PDB entry 3CME | X-ray diffraction, 2.95 A resolution | chains Y and 0 of the 33 polymer chains in the assembly

# Chain Y
Molecule: 50S ribosomal protein L32e
From: Haloarcula marismortui
Reference sequence: P12736 (RL32_HALMA); residues 0-239 here correspond to UniProt positions 1-240 (UniProt number = residue number + 1)
Chain sequence (240 residues; each row starts with the number of its first residue; numbering starts at 0):
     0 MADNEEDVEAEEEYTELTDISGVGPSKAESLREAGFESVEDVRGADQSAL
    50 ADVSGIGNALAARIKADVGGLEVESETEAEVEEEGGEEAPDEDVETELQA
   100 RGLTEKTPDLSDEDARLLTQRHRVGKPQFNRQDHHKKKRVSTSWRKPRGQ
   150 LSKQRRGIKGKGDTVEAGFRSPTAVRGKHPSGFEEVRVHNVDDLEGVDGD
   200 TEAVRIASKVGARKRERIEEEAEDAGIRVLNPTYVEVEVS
Unresolved in the structure: 0-94, 237-239

# Chain 0
Molecule: 50S ribosomal RNA
From: Haloarcula marismortui
Sequence (2923 nucleotides; numbered 1 to 2923; the number before each row is that of its first residue):
     1 GUUGGCUACUAUGCCAGCUGGUGGAUUGCUCGGCUCAGGCGCUGAUGAAG
    51 GACGUGCCAAGCUGCGAUAAGCUGUGGGGAGCCGCACGGAGGCGAAGAAC
   101 CACAGAUUUCCGAAUGAGAAUCUCUCUAACAAUUGCUUCGCGCAAUGAGG
   151 AACCCCGAGAACUGAAACAUCUCAGUAUCGGGAGGAACAGAAAACGCAAC
   201 GUGAUGUCGUUAGUAACCGCGAGUGAACGCGAUACAGCCCAAACCGAAGC
   251 CCUCACGGGCAAUGUGGUGUCAGGGCUACCUCUCAUCAGCCGACCGUCUU
   301 CACGAAGUCUCUUGGAAUAGAGCGUGAUACAGGGUGACAACCCCGUACUG
   351 AAGACCAGUACGCUGUGCGGUAGUGCCAGAGUAGCGGGGGUUGGAUAUCC
   401 CUCGCGAAUAACGCAGGCAUCGACUGCGAAGGCUAAACACAACCUGAGAC
   451 CGAUAGUGAACAAGUAGUGUGAACGAACGCUGCAAAGUACCCUCAGAAGG
   501 GAGGCGAAAUAGAGCAUGAAAUCAGUUGGCGAUCGAGCGACAGGGCAUAC
   551 AAGGUCCCUUGACGAAUGACCGAGACGCGAGUCUCCAGUAAGACUCACGG
   601 GAAGCCGAUGUUCUGUCGUACGUUUUGAAAAACGAGCCAGGGAGUGUGUC
   651 UGUAUGGCAAGUCUAACCGGAGUAUCCGGGGAGGCACAGGGAAACCGACA
   701 UGGCCGCAGGGCUUUGCCCGAGGGCCGCCGUCUUCAAGGGCGGGGAGCCA
   751 UGUGGACACGACCCGAAUCCGGACGAUCUACGCAUGGACAAGAUGAAGCG
   801 UGCCGAAAGGCACGUGGAAGUCUGUUAGAGUUGGUGUCCUACAAUACCCU
   851 CUCGUGAUCUAUGUGUAGGGGUGAAAGGCCCAUCGAGUCCGGCAACAGCU
   901 GGUUCCAAUCGAAACAUGUCGAAGCAUGACCUCCGCCGAGGUAGUCUGUG
   951 AGGUAGAGCGACCGAUUGGUGUGUCCGCCUCCGAGAGGAGUCGGCACACC
  1001 UGUCAAACUCCAAACUUACAGACGCUGUUUGACGCGGGGAUUCCGGUGCG
  1051 CGGGGUAAGCCUGUGUACCAGGAGGGGAACAACCCAGAGAUAGGUUAAGG
  1101 UCCCCAAGUGUGGAUUAAGUGUAAUCCUCUGAAGGUGGUCUCGAGCCCUA
  1151 GACAGCCGGGAGGUGAGCUUAGAAGCAGCUACCCUCUAAGAAAAGCGUAA
  1201 CAGCUUACCGGCCGAGGUUUGAGGCGCCCAAAAUGAUCGGGACUCAAAUC
  1251 CACCACCGAGACCUGUCCGUACCACUCAUACUGGUAAUCGAGUAGAUUGG
  1301 CGCUCUAAUUGGAUGGAAGCAGGGGCGAGAGCUCCUGUGGACCGAUUAGU
  1351 GACGAAAAUCCUGGCCAUAGUAGCAGCGAUAGUCGGGUGAGAACCCCGAC
  1401 GGCCUAAUGGAUAAGGGUUCCUCAGCACUGCUGAUCAGCUGAGGGUUAGC
  1451 CGGUCCUAAGUCUCACCGCAACUCGACUGAGACGAAAUGGGAAACAGGUU
  1501 AAUAUUCCUGUGCCAUCAUGCAGUGAAAGUUGACGCCCUGGGGUCGAUCA
  1551 CGCCGGGCAUUCGCCCGGUCGAACCGUCCAACUCCGUGGAAGCCGUAAUG
  1601 GCAGGAAGCGGACGAACGGCGGCAUAGGGAAACGUGAUUCAACCUGGGGC
  1651 CCAUGAAAAGACGAGCAUGAUGUCCGUACCGAGAACCGACACAGGUGUCC
  1701 AUGGCGGCGAAAGCCAAGGCCUGUCGGGAGCAACCAACGUUAGGGAAUUC
  1751 GGCAAGUUAGUCCCGUACCUUCGGAAGAAGGGAUGCCUGCUCCGGAACGG
  1801 AGCAGGUCGCAGUGACUCGGAAGCUCGGACUGUCUAGUAACAACAUAGGU
  1851 GACCGCAAAUCCGCAAGGACUCGUACGGUCACUGAAUCCUGCCCAGUGCA
  1901 GGUAUCUGAACACCUCGUACAAGAGGACGAAGGACCUGUCAACGGCGGGG
  1951 GUAACUAUGACCCUCUUAAGGUAGCGUAGUACCUUGCCGCAUCAGUAGCG
  2001 GCUUGCAUGAAUGGAUUAACCAGAGCUUCACUGUCCCAACGUUGGGCCCG
  2051 GUGAACUGUACAUUCCAGUGCGGAGUCUGGAGACACCCAGGGGGAAGCGA
  2101 AGACCCUAUGGAGCUUUACUGCAGGCUGUCGCUGAGACGUGGUCGCCGAU
  2151 GUGCAGCAUAGGUAGGAGUCGUUACAGAGGUACCCGCGCUAGCGGGCCAC
  2201 CCAGACAACAGUGAAAUACUACCCGUCGGUGACUGCGACUCUCACUCCGG
  2251 GAGGAGGACACCGAUAGCCGGGCAGUUUGACUGGGGCGGUACGCGCUCGA
  2301 AAAGAUAUCGAGCGCGCCCUAUGGUCAUCUCAGCCGGGACAGAGACCCGG
  2351 CGAAGAGUGCAAGAGCAAAAGAUGACUUGACAGUGUUCUUCCCAACGAGG
  2401 AACGCUGACGCGAAAGCGUGGUCUAGCGAACCAAUUAGCCUGCUUGAUGC
  2451 GGGCAAUUGAUGACAGAAAAGCUACCCUAGGGAUAACAGAGUCGUCACUC
  2501 GCAAGAGCACAUAUCGACCGAGUGGCUUGCUACCUCGAUGUCGGUUCCCU
  2551 CCAUCCUGCCCGUGCAGAAGCGGGCAAGGGUGAGGUUGUUCGCCUAUUAA
  2601 AGGAGGUCGUGAGCUGGGUUUAGACCGUCGUGAGACAGGUCGGCUGCUAU
  2651 CUACUGGGUGUGUAAUGGUGUCUGACAAGAACGACCGUAUAGUACGAGAG
  2701 GAACUACGGUUGGUGGCCACUGGUGUACCGGUUGUUCGAGAGAGCACGUG
  2751 CCGGGUAGCCACGCCACACGGGGUAAGAGCUGAACGCAUCUAAGCUCGAA
  2801 ACCCACUUGGAAAAGAGACACCGCCGAGGUCCCGCGUACAAGACGCGGUC
  2851 GAUAGACUCGGGGUGUGCGCGUCGAGGUAACGAGACGUUAAGCCCACGAG
  2901 CACUAACAGACCAAAGCCAUCAU
Unresolved in the structure: 1-9, 126-127, 715, 971-998, 1560, 1952-1963, 2137-2236, 2339-2343, 2665-2666, 2915-2923
Modified / non-standard residues: 1MA (6-hydro-1-methyladenosine-5'-monophosphate) at position 628, OMU (o2'-methyluridine 5'-monophosphate) at position 2587, OMG (o2'-methylguanosine-5'-monophosphate) at position 2588, UR3 (3-methyluridine-5'-monophoshate) at position 2619, PSU (pseudouridine-5'-monophosphate) at position 2621
Bound ions: Na+ site 1: C40, G41; Na+ site 2: G56, A59, G61; Sr2+ site 1 near C85 (its only coordinating residue here); Na+ site 3: U107, U108; Na+ site 4: C130, U146; Mg2+ site 1: A165, C168; Na+ site 5: A165, A166; Mg2+ site 2 near A166 (its only coordinating residue here); Na+ site 6: U170, C218, G221; Na+ site 7: G196, A415, G416; Na+ site 8: U308, U335, C342 (shared with 2 residues of chain T); Na+ site 9: G386, U402; 34 more Na+ sites not listed; 15 more Sr2+ sites not listed; 15 more Mg2+ sites not listed
Ligand contacts: 6-aminohexanoic acid / phenylalanine: G2102, C2104, A2486, G2540, U2620, PSU_2621
What the authors report for this chain:
  - binding site for the 3-nt RNA strand: G2284, G2285, A2486, A2637
  - binding site for the 3-nt RNA strand: OMG_2588, U2589, U2590, G2618
  - conformationally variable residues (loop rearrangement): G2618 to U2620

# How chain Y and chain 0 interact
Contacting residue pairs (172):
  Arg115(Y) - U1266(0)  hydrogen bond to the phosphate
  Arg115(Y) - C1267(0)  salt bridge to the phosphate
  Leu116(Y) - C1267(0)  sugar contact
  Thr118(Y) - U595(0)  sugar contact
  Thr118(Y) - C596(0)  phosphate contact
  Gln119(Y) - U1266(0)  hydrogen bond to the sugar
  Gln119(Y) - C1267(0)  sugar contact
  Arg120(Y) - C1326(0)  hydrogen bond to the phosphate
  Arg120(Y) - G1327(0)  salt bridge to the phosphate
  His121(Y) - U555(0)  phosphate contact
  His121(Y) - C556(0)  salt bridge to the phosphate
  Arg122(Y) - C594(0)  hydrogen bond to the sugar
  Arg122(Y) - U595(0)  salt bridge to the phosphate
  Val123(Y) - U1091(0)  sugar contact
  Lys125(Y) - G1327(0)  base contact
  Lys125(Y) - A1328(0)  phosphate contact
  Lys125(Y) - G1329(0)  salt bridge to the phosphate
  Pro126(Y) - C541(0)  phosphate contact
  Gln127(Y) - A540(0)  hydrogen bond to the phosphate
  Gln127(Y) - C541(0)  hydrogen bond to the phosphate
  Phe128(Y) - A1328(0)  sugar contact
  Phe128(Y) - G1329(0)  phosphate contact
  Arg130(Y) - A1356(0)  salt bridge to the phosphate
  Gln131(Y) - C621(0)  sugar contact
  Gln131(Y) - G622(0)  hydrogen bond to the phosphate
  Asp132(Y) - A620(0)  hydrogen bond to the sugar
  Asp132(Y) - C621(0)  sugar contact
  Asp132(Y) - A1356(0)  base contact
  His134(Y) - C538(0)  salt bridge to the phosphate
  His134(Y) - G539(0)  hydrogen bond to the phosphate
  Lys135(Y) - G537(0)  hydrogen bond to the sugar
  Lys135(Y) - C538(0)  phosphate contact
  Lys135(Y) - A620(0)  hydrogen bond to the sugar
  Lys136(Y) - C637(0)  salt bridge to the phosphate
  Lys136(Y) - C638(0)  phosphate contact
  Lys136(Y) - A1356(0)  base contact
  Lys136(Y) - U2059(0)  hydrogen bond to the sugar
  Lys137(Y) - A521(0)  salt bridge to the phosphate
  Lys137(Y) - U522(0)  salt bridge to the phosphate
  Lys137(Y) - C638(0)  hydrogen bond to the phosphate
  Arg138(Y) - C637(0)  salt bridge to the phosphate
  Arg138(Y) - C638(0)  salt bridge to the phosphate
  Arg138(Y) - A639(0)  phosphate contact
  Arg138(Y) - A1356(0)  hydrogen bond to the sugar
  Val139(Y) - A1356(0)  base contact
  Ser142(Y) - A1330(0)  phosphate contact
  Ser142(Y) - G1331(0)  hydrogen bond to the phosphate
  Trp143(Y) - C906(0)  phosphate contact
  Trp143(Y) - A907(0)  hydrogen bond to the phosphate
  Trp143(Y) - G1329(0)  phosphate contact
  Trp143(Y) - A1330(0)  hydrogen bond to the phosphate
  Arg144(Y) - C905(0)  salt bridge to the phosphate
  Arg144(Y) - C906(0)  phosphate contact
  Arg144(Y) - A1330(0)  phosphate contact
  Arg144(Y) - G1331(0)  salt bridge to the phosphate
  Lys145(Y) - C906(0)  hydrogen bond to the phosphate
  Lys145(Y) - A907(0)  phosphate contact
  Arg147(Y) - G622(0)  phosphate contact
  Arg147(Y) - C906(0)  salt bridge to the phosphate
  Gly148(Y) - G622(0)  hydrogen bond to the phosphate
  Gly148(Y) - U623(0)  phosphate contact
  Gln149(Y) - U623(0)  hydrogen bond to the phosphate
  Gln149(Y) - G1071(0)  phosphate contact
  Gln149(Y) - U1293(0)  hydrogen bond to the sugar
  Gln149(Y) - A1294(0)  phosphate contact
  Leu150(Y) - U623(0)  base contact
  Leu150(Y) - U624(0)  base contact
  Leu150(Y) - U625(0)  base contact
  Leu150(Y) - 1MA_628(0)  phosphate contact
  Ser151(Y) - C621(0)  phosphate contact
  Ser151(Y) - G622(0)  phosphate contact
  Lys152(Y) - A620(0)  phosphate contact
  Lys152(Y) - C621(0)  salt bridge to the phosphate
  Lys152(Y) - A629(0)  salt bridge to the phosphate
  Arg154(Y) - G1071(0)  sugar contact
  Arg154(Y) - G1072(0)  salt bridge to the phosphate
  Arg154(Y) - U1293(0)  sugar contact
  Arg155(Y) - G1072(0)  phosphate contact
  Arg155(Y) - A1073(0)  sugar contact
  Gly156(Y) - A1073(0)  hydrogen bond to the sugar
  Gly156(Y) - G1074(0)  phosphate contact
  Ile157(Y) - A1073(0)  phosphate contact
  Ile157(Y) - G1074(0)  phosphate contact
  Lys158(Y) - C617(0)  hydrogen bond to the sugar
  Lys158(Y) - G618(0)  sugar contact
  Lys158(Y) - G1074(0)  hydrogen bond to the phosphate
  Lys158(Y) - G1075(0)  salt bridge to the phosphate
  Lys158(Y) - G1260(0)  base contact
  Gly159(Y) - G539(0)  hydrogen bond to the base
  Gly159(Y) - A540(0)  sugar contact
  Gly159(Y) - C617(0)  base contact
  Lys160(Y) - G537(0)  sugar contact
  Lys160(Y) - G618(0)  hydrogen bond to the sugar
  Lys160(Y) - A620(0)  salt bridge to the phosphate
  Gly161(Y) - A540(0)  sugar contact
  Val164(Y) - A907(0)  phosphate contact
  Val164(Y) - A1328(0)  sugar contact
  Val164(Y) - G1329(0)  sugar contact
  Glu165(Y) - A908(0)  phosphate contact
  Glu165(Y) - A1328(0)  base contact
  Ala166(Y) - A908(0)  hydrogen bond to the phosphate
  Ala166(Y) - C1268(0)  hydrogen bond to the sugar
  Ala166(Y) - G1269(0)  sugar contact
  Ala166(Y) - A1328(0)  base contact
  Gly167(Y) - G1089(0)  hydrogen bond to the base
  Gly167(Y) - A1090(0)  sugar contact
  Gly167(Y) - C1268(0)  base contact
  Phe168(Y) - A1090(0)  sugar contact
  Phe168(Y) - A1328(0)  sugar contact
  Arg169(Y) - C1268(0)  sugar contact
  Arg169(Y) - G1327(0)  hydrogen bond to the phosphate
  Arg169(Y) - A1328(0)  salt bridge to the phosphate
  Arg169(Y) - G1329(0)  base contact
  Ser170(Y) - C1268(0)  sugar contact
  Ser170(Y) - G1327(0)  phosphate contact
  Ser170(Y) - A1328(0)  hydrogen bond to the phosphate
  Pro171(Y) - C1267(0)  sugar contact
  Pro171(Y) - C1268(0)  phosphate contact
  Thr172(Y) - C1268(0)  hydrogen bond to the phosphate
  Thr172(Y) - G1269(0)  phosphate contact
  Arg175(Y) - C1268(0)  hydrogen bond to the phosphate
  Arg175(Y) - G1269(0)  salt bridge to the phosphate
  Arg175(Y) - G1327(0)  phosphate contact
  Arg175(Y) - A1328(0)  salt bridge to the phosphate
  Gly176(Y) - C1326(0)  phosphate contact
  Gly176(Y) - G1327(0)  hydrogen bond to the phosphate
  Lys177(Y) - C1326(0)  sugar contact
  His178(Y) - G553(0)  salt bridge to the phosphate
  His178(Y) - G554(0)  salt bridge to the phosphate
  Pro179(Y) - G553(0)  sugar contact
  Pro179(Y) - G1325(0)  sugar contact
  Ser180(Y) - G554(0)  phosphate contact
  Arg186(Y) - U1333(0)  phosphate contact
  Arg186(Y) - C1334(0)  salt bridge to the phosphate
  His188(Y) - G1311(0)  sugar contact
  His188(Y) - G1312(0)  sugar contact
  Asn189(Y) - G1311(0)  phosphate contact
  Asn189(Y) - G1312(0)  phosphate contact
  Arg204(Y) - A552(0)  hydrogen bond to the phosphate
  Arg204(Y) - G553(0)  salt bridge to the phosphate
  Arg204(Y) - G1324(0)  base contact
  Arg204(Y) - U1333(0)  sugar contact
  Arg204(Y) - C1334(0)  hydrogen bond to the sugar
  Ile205(Y) - C1334(0)  sugar contact
  Ala206(Y) - C1334(0)  phosphate contact
  Ser207(Y) - C1334(0)  hydrogen bond to the phosphate
  Ser207(Y) - C1335(0)  phosphate contact
  Lys208(Y) - G1312(0)  sugar contact
  Lys208(Y) - A1313(0)  sugar contact
  Lys208(Y) - A1317(0)  phosphate contact
  Lys208(Y) - A1318(0)  phosphate contact
  Lys208(Y) - C1343(0)  hydrogen bond to the sugar
  Lys208(Y) - G1344(0)  sugar contact
  Val209(Y) - G1312(0)  hydrogen bond to the sugar
  Val209(Y) - A1313(0)  phosphate contact
  Gly210(Y) - A1313(0)  hydrogen bond to the phosphate
  Gly210(Y) - U1314(0)  phosphate contact
  Gly210(Y) - G1315(0)  sugar contact
  Ala211(Y) - G1315(0)  hydrogen bond to the phosphate
  Ala211(Y) - G1316(0)  hydrogen bond to the phosphate
  Arg212(Y) - G320(0)  hydrogen bond to the sugar
  Arg212(Y) - G1315(0)  salt bridge to the phosphate
  Lys213(Y) - G1312(0)  salt bridge to the phosphate
  Lys213(Y) - A1313(0)  salt bridge to the phosphate
  Glu215(Y) - G1315(0)  hydrogen bond to the base
  Arg227(Y) - G554(0)  salt bridge to the phosphate
  Leu229(Y) - A552(0)  sugar contact
  Asn230(Y) - C1334(0)  hydrogen bond to the phosphate
  Asn230(Y) - C1335(0)  hydrogen bond to the phosphate
  Pro231(Y) - A552(0)  phosphate contact
  Tyr233(Y) - A551(0)  hydrogen bond to the phosphate
  Tyr233(Y) - A552(0)  hydrogen bond to the phosphate
Other interface residues (no listed pair), chain Y (80 interface residues in all): Glu112, Asp162, Ala173, Val174, Glu184, Arg214, Arg216
Other interface residues (no listed pair), chain 0 (76 interface residues in all): A319, G1290, G1292, A2060

# In short
Chain Y and chain 0 form an interface of 80 and 76 residues respectively, with 48 hydrogen bonds and 31 salt
bridges. Polar pairs include Gly159(Y)-G539(0), Gly167(Y)-G1089(0) and Glu215(Y)-G1315(0). The paper reports a
binding site for the 3-nt RNA strand at G2284(0), G2285(0) and A2486(0) among others; conformational
variability at G2618(0).
Here chain Y is 50S ribosomal protein L32e and chain 0 is 50S ribosomal RNA, both from Haloarcula marismortui.
Entry 3CME (The Structure of CA and CCA-PHE-CAP-BIO Bound to the Large Ribosomal Subunit of Haloarcula
Marismortui) was determined by X-ray diffraction (same publication as 3CMA).
